PDB entry 6POK | X-ray diffraction, 1.80 A resolution | chain A

Chain A:
Molecule: Roundabout homolog 3
Organism: Homo sapiens
UniProtKB: Q96MS0 (ROBO3_HUMAN); residue numbers follow UniProt; this construct covers 664-870
Amino-acid sequence (213 residues; row label = number of the first residue in the row):
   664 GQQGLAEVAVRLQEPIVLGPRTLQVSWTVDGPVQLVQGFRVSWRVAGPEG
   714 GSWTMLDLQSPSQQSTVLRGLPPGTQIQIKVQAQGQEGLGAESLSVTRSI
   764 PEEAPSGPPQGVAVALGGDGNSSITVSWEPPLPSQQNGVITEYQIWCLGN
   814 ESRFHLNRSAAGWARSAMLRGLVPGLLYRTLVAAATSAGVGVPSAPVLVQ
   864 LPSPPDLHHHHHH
Unresolved in the structure: 664-667, 710-712, 867-876
Sequence notes: expression tag (871-876)
UniProt features mapped onto this chain:
  - glycosylation (N-linked (GlcNAc...) asparagine): N784, N813, N820
  - natural variant: R703 (R703P: In HGPPS1), S705 (S705P: In HGPPS1)

In short:
Chain A is Roundabout homolog 3 (Homo sapiens); the structure, Crystal structure of the Robo3 FN2-3 domains,
was determined by X-ray diffraction together with 6POL from the same study.
